2HEJ - chain A; structure by X-ray diffraction, 1.35 A resolution.

# Chain A
Protein: Aldo-keto reductase family 1, member C21
Source organism: Mus musculus
Reference sequence: Q9CX32 (Q9CX32_MOUSE); residue numbers follow UniProt; this construct covers 1-323
Amino-acid sequence (323 residues; each row starts with the number of its first residue):
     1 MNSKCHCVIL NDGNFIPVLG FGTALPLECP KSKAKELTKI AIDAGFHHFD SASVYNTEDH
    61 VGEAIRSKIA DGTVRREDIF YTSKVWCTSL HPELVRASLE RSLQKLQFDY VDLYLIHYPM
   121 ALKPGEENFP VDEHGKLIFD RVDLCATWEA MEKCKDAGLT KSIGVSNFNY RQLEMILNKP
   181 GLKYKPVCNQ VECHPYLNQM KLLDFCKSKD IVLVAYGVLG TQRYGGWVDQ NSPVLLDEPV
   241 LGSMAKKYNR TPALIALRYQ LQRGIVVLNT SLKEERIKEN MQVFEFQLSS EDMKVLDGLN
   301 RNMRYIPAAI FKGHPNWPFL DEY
Unresolved in the structure: 1-5
Residues lining bound ligands: NADPH (NDP; NADPH dihydro-nicotinamide-adenine-dinucleotide phosphate): Gly-22, Thr-23, Ala-24, Asp-50, Tyr-55, Lys-84, His-117, Tyr-118, Ser-166, Asn-167, Gln-190, Tyr-216, Gly-217, Val-218, Leu-219, Gly-220, Thr-221, Gln-222, Tyr-224, Leu-236, Ala-253, Leu-268, Asn-269, Thr-270, Ser-271, Leu-272, Lys-273, Arg-276, Glu-279, Asn-280, Ile-306

# Overview
Ligands of chain A: NADPH.
Chain A is Aldo-keto reductase family 1, member C21 (Mus musculus); the structure, Crystal structure of
17alpha-hydroxysteroid dehydrogenase in complex with NADP(H) in a closed conformation, was determined by X-ray
diffraction, deposited together with 2HDJ, 2HE5 and 2HE8.
